PDB entry 6BQF | X-ray diffraction, 3.35 A resolution | chains C and K of the 12 polymer chains in the assembly

# Chain C
Molecule: DNA-directed RNA polymerase II subunit RPB3
Source organism: Saccharomyces cerevisiae (strain ATCC 204508 / S288c)
UniProt: P16370 (RPB3_YEAST); numbering as in UniProt (aligned over 1-318)
Sequence (318 residues; numbered 1 to 318; the number before each row is that of its first residue):
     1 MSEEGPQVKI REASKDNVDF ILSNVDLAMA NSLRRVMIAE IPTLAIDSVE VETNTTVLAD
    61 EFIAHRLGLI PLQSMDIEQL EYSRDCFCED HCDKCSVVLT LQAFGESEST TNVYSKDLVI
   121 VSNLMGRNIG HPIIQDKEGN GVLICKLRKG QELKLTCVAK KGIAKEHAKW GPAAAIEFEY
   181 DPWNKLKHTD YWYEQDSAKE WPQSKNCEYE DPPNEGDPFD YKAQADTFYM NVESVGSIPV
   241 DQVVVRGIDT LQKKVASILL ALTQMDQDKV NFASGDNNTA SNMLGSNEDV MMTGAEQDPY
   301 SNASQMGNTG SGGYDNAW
Unresolved in the structure: 1-2, 269-318
Ion coordination: Zn2+: Cys-86, Cys-88, Cys-92, Cys-95
Swiss-Prot annotation at these positions:
  - binding site (Zn(2+)): Cys-86, Cys-88, Cys-92, Cys-95
  - modified residue: Ser-2 (N-acetylserine)

# Chain K
Molecule: DNA-directed RNA polymerase II subunit RPB11
Source organism: Saccharomyces cerevisiae (strain ATCC 204508 / S288c)
UniProt: P38902 (RPB11_YEAST); residues 1-120 here = UniProt positions 1-120
Sequence (120 residues; numbered 1 to 120; the number before each row is that of its first residue):
     1 MNAPDRFELF LLGEGESKLK IDPDTKAPNA VVITFEKEDH TLGNLIRAEL LNDRKVLFAA
    61 YKVEHPFFAR FKLRIQTTEG YDPKDALKNA CNSIINKLGA LKTNFETEWN LQTLAADDAF
Unresolved in the structure: 115-120

# Interface between chain C and chain K
Pairs across the interface (70; chain C residue first):
  Glu-3(C) / Thr-103(K)
  Glu-3(C) / Asn-104(K)
  Glu-4(C) / Ala-100(K)
  Pro-6(C) / Lys-97(K)
  Pro-6(C) / Leu-101(K)  hydrophobic
  Pro-6(C) / Asn-104(K)
  Val-8(C) / Leu-101(K)  hydrophobic
  Val-8(C) / Phe-105(K)  hydrophobic
  Val-8(C) / Glu-108(K)
  Ile-10(C) / Phe-105(K)  hydrophobic
  Ile-10(C) / Glu-108(K)
  Ile-10(C) / Gln-112(K)  hydrogen bond (backbone-side chain)
  Ala-13(C) / Thr-113(K)
  Ala-13(C) / Leu-114(K)
  Ser-14(C) / Leu-114(K)
  Val-18(C) / Trp-109(K)  hydrophobic
  Leu-22(C) / Leu-101(K)  hydrophobic
  Asp-26(C) / Ala-48(K)
  Ala-28(C) / Asn-44(K)
  Ala-28(C) / Leu-45(K)  hydrophobic
  Ala-28(C) / Ala-48(K)  hydrophobic
  Met-29(C) / Leu-45(K)  hydrophobic
  Met-29(C) / Lys-97(K)
  Met-29(C) / Leu-98(K)  hydrophobic
  Asn-31(C) / Asn-44(K)
  Ser-32(C) / Thr-41(K)  hydrogen bond (side chain-backbone)
  Ser-32(C) / Leu-45(K)
  Arg-35(C) / Asp-39(K)  salt bridge
  Arg-35(C) / His-40(K)
  Arg-35(C) / Thr-41(K)  hydrogen bond
  Val-36(C) / Thr-41(K)
  Arg-84(C) / Phe-10(K)
  Arg-84(C) / Leu-11(K)
  Ile-163(C) / Phe-10(K)  hydrophobic
  Lys-165(C) / Arg-6(K)  hydrogen bond (backbone-side chain)
  Lys-165(C) / Leu-9(K)  hydrogen bond (side chain-backbone)
  Lys-165(C) / Asp-39(K)  salt bridge
  Glu-166(C) / Arg-6(K)  hydrogen bond (backbone-side chain)
  Glu-166(C) / Phe-10(K)
  His-167(C) / Arg-6(K)
  Asp-241(C) / Phe-105(K)
  Asp-241(C) / Trp-109(K)  hydrogen bond
  Val-244(C) / Phe-105(K)  hydrophobic
  Val-245(C) / Phe-105(K)  hydrophobic
  Ile-248(C) / Leu-98(K)
  Ile-248(C) / Leu-101(K)  hydrophobic
  Ile-248(C) / Lys-102(K)
  Asp-249(C) / Lys-102(K)  salt bridge
  Leu-251(C) / Leu-45(K)  hydrophobic
  Leu-251(C) / Leu-98(K)  hydrophobic
  Gln-252(C) / Ile-95(K)
  Gln-252(C) / Leu-98(K)
  Gln-252(C) / Lys-102(K)
  Lys-254(C) / Glu-38(K)  salt bridge
  Lys-254(C) / Leu-42(K)
  Val-255(C) / Leu-42(K)  hydrophobic
  Val-255(C) / Cys-91(K)
  Val-255(C) / Ile-95(K)  hydrophobic
  Ile-258(C) / Lys-18(K)
  Ile-258(C) / Leu-19(K)
  Ile-258(C) / Phe-35(K)  hydrophobic
  Ile-258(C) / Leu-42(K)  hydrophobic
  Ile-258(C) / Cys-91(K)  hydrophobic
  Leu-259(C) / Lys-88(K)
  Leu-259(C) / Cys-91(K)  hydrophobic
  Leu-259(C) / Asn-92(K)
  Leu-262(C) / Leu-19(K)  hydrophobic
  Leu-262(C) / Leu-87(K)  hydrophobic
  Leu-262(C) / Lys-88(K)
  Met-265(C) / Leu-19(K)
Also at the interface, not in a pair above, chain C (42 interface residues in all): Gly-5, Gln-7, Lys-9, Phe-20, Glu-40, Val-240, Ala-256, Ala-261
Also at the interface, not in a pair above, chain K (40 interface residues in all): Phe-7, Ile-21, Lys-37, Lys-84, Ile-94, Gly-99, Glu-106

# In short
42 residues of chain C and 40 residues of chain K are in contact; the contacts include 7 hydrogen bonds and 4
salt bridges. Polar contacts include Arg-35(C)/Asp-39(K), Lys-165(C)/Asp-39(K) and Asp-249(C)/Lys-102(K).
Curated annotation (UniProt) lists 4 Zn2+-binding residues on chain C.
Chain C is DNA-directed RNA polymerase II subunit RPB3 and chain K is DNA-directed RNA polymerase II subunit
RPB11, both from Saccharomyces cerevisiae (strain ATCC 204508 / S288c); the structure, Pol II elongation
complex with 'dT-AP' at i+1, i-1 position, was determined by X-ray diffraction, deposited together with 6BLO,
6BLP, 6BM2 and 6BM4.
